1OYL - chain A; structure by X-ray diffraction, 1.59 A resolution.

[Chain A]
Molecule: Heme oxygenase 1
Source organism: Homo sapiens
Notes: EC 1.14.99.3; fragment: residues 1-233 of SWS P09601
UniProt: P09601 (HMOX1_HUMAN); residue numbers follow UniProt; this construct covers 1-233
Amino-acid sequence (233 residues; row label = number of the first residue in the row):
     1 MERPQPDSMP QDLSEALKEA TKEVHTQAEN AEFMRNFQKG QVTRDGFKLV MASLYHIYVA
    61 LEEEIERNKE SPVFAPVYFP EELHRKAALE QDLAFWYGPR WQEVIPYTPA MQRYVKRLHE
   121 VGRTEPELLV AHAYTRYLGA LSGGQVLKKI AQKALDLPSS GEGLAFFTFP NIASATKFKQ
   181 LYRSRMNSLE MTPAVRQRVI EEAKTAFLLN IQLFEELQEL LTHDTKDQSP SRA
Unresolved in the structure: 1-9, 224-233
Differences from the reference sequence: engineered mutation A140 (Asp in P09601)
Ion coordination: heme Fe near H25 (its only coordinating residue here)
Small-molecule neighbours: heme (HEM): S14, K18, H25, A28, E29, M34, Q38, Y134, T135, R136, L138, G139, S142, R183, F207, N210, F214
UniProt features mapped onto this chain:
  - binding site (heme b): K18, H25, Y134, R183
  - modified residue: S229 (Phosphoserine)

[In short]
Bound to chain A: heme. UniProt lists 4 heme b-binding residues.
Chain A is Heme oxygenase 1 (Homo sapiens); the structure, Crystal Structures of the Ferric, Ferrous, and
Ferrous-NO Forms of the Asp140Ala Mutant of Human Heme ..., was determined by X-ray diffraction, deposited
together with 1OYK, 1OZE, 1OZL, 1OZR and 1OZW.
